PDB entry 5WXM | X-ray diffraction, 2.30 A resolution | chains A and V of the 4 polymer chains in the assembly

Chain A:
Molecule: U3 small nucleolar ribonucleoprotein protein IMP3
Source organism: Saccharomyces cerevisiae S288c
UniProt: P32899 (IMP3_YEAST); numbering as in UniProt (aligned over 26-183)
Sequence (159 residues; numbered 25 to 183; the number before each row is that of its first residue):
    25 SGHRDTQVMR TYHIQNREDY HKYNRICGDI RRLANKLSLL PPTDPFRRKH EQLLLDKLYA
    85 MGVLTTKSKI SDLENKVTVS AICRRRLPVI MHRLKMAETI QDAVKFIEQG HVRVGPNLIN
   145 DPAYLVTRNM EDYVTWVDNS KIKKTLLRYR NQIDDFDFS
Not modelled in the structure: 25-27, 163-183
Construct notes: expression tag (25)
Modified residues: Mse-33, Mse-85, Mse-115, Mse-120, Mse-154 (selenomethionine; parent Met)

Chain V:
Molecule: U3 small nucleolar RNA-associated protein MPP10
Source organism: Saccharomyces cerevisiae S288c
UniProt: P47083 (MPP10_YEAST); residues 430-461 here = UniProt positions 430-461
Sequence (34 residues; numbered 428 to 461; the number before each row is that of its first residue):
   428 GPLQKAHSEI SELYANLVYK LDVLSSVHFV PKPA
Not modelled in the structure: 460-461
Construct notes: expression tag (428-429)

How chain A and chain V interact:
Pairs across the interface - 12 pairs, chain A then chain V:
  His-74(A) / Tyr-446(V)
  Leu-77(A) / Tyr-446(V)
  Lys-81(A) / Asp-449(V)  salt bridge
  Tyr-83(A) / Phe-456(V)
  Tyr-83(A) / Pro-458(V)
  Thr-89(A) / Pro-458(V)
  Thr-90(A) / Pro-458(V)
  Thr-90(A) / Lys-459(V)
  Lys-91(A) / Val-457(V)
  Lys-91(A) / Pro-458(V)
  Lys-91(A) / Lys-459(V)  hydrogen bond (backbone-backbone)
  Arg-152(A) / Phe-456(V)
Also at the interface, not in a pair above, chain A (10 interface residues in all): Asp-80, Leu-88
Also at the interface, not in a pair above, chain V (7 interface residues in all): Val-450

In short:
10 residues of chain A face 7 of chain V across their interface, with 1 hydrogen bond and 1 salt bridge. Polar
pairs include Lys-81(A)/Asp-449(V) and Lys-91(A)/Lys-459(V).
Here chain A is U3 small nucleolar ribonucleoprotein protein IMP3 and chain V is U3 small nucleolar
RNA-associated protein MPP10, both from Saccharomyces cerevisiae S288c. Entry 5WXM (Crystal structure of the
Imp3 and Mpp10 complex) was determined by X-ray diffraction (same publication as 5WXL and 5WYL).
